7K58 - chains O and D of the 17 polymer chains in the assembly; structure by electron microscopy, 4.00 A resolution.

== Chain O ==
Protein: Dynein light chain 2A
Source organism: Tetrahymena thermophila
UniProtKB: Q1HGH8 (Q1HGH8_TETTH); residues 13-132 here = UniProt positions 13-132
Amino-acid sequence (120 residues; row label = number of the first residue in the row):
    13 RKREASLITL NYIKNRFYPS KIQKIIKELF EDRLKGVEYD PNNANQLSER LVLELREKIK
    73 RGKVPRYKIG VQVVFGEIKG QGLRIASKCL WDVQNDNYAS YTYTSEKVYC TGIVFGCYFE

== Chain D ==
Protein: Dynein intermediate chain 2
Source organism: Tetrahymena thermophila
UniProtKB: I7M008 (I7M008_TETTS); numbering as in UniProt (aligned over 61-655)
Amino-acid sequence (595 residues; numbered 61 to 655; the number before each row is that of its first residue):
    61 LTAQELNEDM PSKMLEPKNP QAPKNITVYD YYTRKFKTDE LVDQMIVHFS MDGDYIWKES
   121 NEYKTQEEIR DTKKALIKEA MRKQESEEPG ANHDEEAIKQ TLRNKFNYNT RECQTINPSI
   181 RERGVSTEPP PSDTICGNIT QWEIFDAYYA EIMKDHQIEN KKKKEVDQDK KQDQSMYSTS
   241 FKRCCKIMER MVVQNDQEDK YHDYRYYWSQ GDNLEAGKNE GHLLPIWRFS NEKQRKKNVT
   301 SICWNPLYPD LFAVSLGSYD FTKQRMGLIC LYSLKNTTHP EYAFNCEAGV MCLDFHPKSA
   361 ALLAVGLYDG TVLVYDIRNK HKKPIYQSTV RNQKHTDPVW QVKWNPDTSK NYNFYSISSD
   421 GRVMNWILMK NKLEPEEVIL LRLVGKNEEE STLIGLACGL CFDFNKFEPH IFLVGTEEGK
   481 IHKCSRAYSG QYQETYNGHL LAVYKVKWNN FHPRTFISAS ADWTVRIWDS KYTSQIICFD
   541 LSMMVVDAVW APYSSTVFAC ATMDKVQVYD LNVDKLNKLA EQKIVKQPKL TNLSFNYKDP
   601 ILLVGDSHGG VTLVKLSPNL CKSGPEIKQT EDKKAMEEFK NVKIEDYERE KMENL
Disordered / not traced: 270-277, 443-450

== How chain O and chain D interact ==
Contacting residue pairs - 55 pairs, chain O then chain D:
  Thr21(O) - Met70(D)
  Leu22(O) - Met70(D)
  Leu22(O) - Pro71(D)  hydrophobic
  Asn23(O) - Lys73(D)
  Ile90(O) - Met111(D)  hydrophobic
  Lys91(O) - Tyr115(D)
  Gly92(O) - Gly113(D)
  Gly92(O) - Asp114(D)
  Gly92(O) - Tyr115(D)
  Gln93(O) - Met111(D)
  Gly94(O) - Met111(D)
  Gly94(O) - Gly113(D)
  Leu95(O) - Ser110(D)
  Leu95(O) - Met111(D)  hydrogen bond (backbone-backbone)
  Arg96(O) - Met105(D)
  Arg96(O) - Val107(D)
  Arg96(O) - Phe109(D)
  Arg96(O) - Ser110(D)
  Ile97(O) - Val107(D)
  Ile97(O) - His108(D)  hydrogen bond (backbone-backbone)
  Ile97(O) - Phe109(D)  hydrogen bond (backbone-backbone)
  Ala98(O) - Met105(D)  hydrophobic
  Ala98(O) - Ile106(D)
  Ala98(O) - Val107(D)  hydrophobic
  Ser99(O) - Met105(D)
  Ser99(O) - Ile106(D)  hydrogen bond (backbone-backbone)
  Lys100(O) - Gln104(D)
  Cys101(O) - Pro77(D)
  Leu102(O) - Leu75(D)  hydrophobic
  Leu102(O) - Glu76(D)
  Leu102(O) - Pro77(D)
  Trp103(O) - Leu75(D)
  Trp103(O) - Glu76(D)  hydrogen bond (backbone-backbone)
  Trp103(O) - Lys78(D)  hydrogen bond (side chain-backbone)
  Trp103(O) - Asn79(D)
  Trp103(O) - Pro80(D)
  Asp104(O) - Gln64(D)
  Asp104(O) - Lys73(D)
  Asp104(O) - Met74(D)
  Asp104(O) - Leu75(D)
  Val105(O) - Glu76(D)
  Val105(O) - Lys78(D)
  Gln106(O) - Pro80(D)
  Asp108(O) - Pro80(D)
  Asn109(O) - Gln81(D)
  Tyr110(O) - Asn79(D)
  Tyr110(O) - Gln81(D)  hydrogen bond
  Tyr110(O) - Ile106(D)  hydrophobic
  Thr114(O) - His108(D)
  Thr114(O) - Phe109(D)
  Thr116(O) - Phe109(D)
  Tyr121(O) - Phe109(D)  hydrophobic
  Thr123(O) - His108(D)
  Thr123(O) - Phe109(D)
  Ile125(O) - His108(D)
Other interface residues (no listed pair), chain O (32 interface residues in all): Pro31, Asn107, Ser112, Tyr130
Other interface residues (no listed pair), chain D (25 interface residues in all): Asp103, Asp112

== In short ==
32 residues of chain O and 25 residues of chain D are in contact, with 7 hydrogen bonds. Polar pairs include
Trp103(O)-Lys78(D), Tyr110(O)-Gln81(D) and Leu95(O)-Met111(D).
Chain O is Dynein light chain 2A and chain D is Dynein intermediate chain 2, both from Tetrahymena
thermophila; the structure, Structure of outer-arm dyneins bound to microtubule with microtubule binding state
1(MTBS-1), was determined by electron microscopy (same publication as 7K5B, 7KEK, 7MWG and 7N32).
